Entry 8UV9 (electron microscopy, 2.80 A resolution); this record covers chains A and B of the 4 polymer chains in the assembly.

[Chain A (and B)]
Name: CTP synthase
Organism: Mycobacterium tuberculosis
Notes: chain B of this document is another copy of the same molecule, construct and numbering; everything in this record applies to it too
UniProt: A0A045H225 (A0A045H225_MYCTX); residue numbers follow UniProt; this construct covers 1-586
Amino-acid sequence (592 residues; each row starts with the number of its first residue):
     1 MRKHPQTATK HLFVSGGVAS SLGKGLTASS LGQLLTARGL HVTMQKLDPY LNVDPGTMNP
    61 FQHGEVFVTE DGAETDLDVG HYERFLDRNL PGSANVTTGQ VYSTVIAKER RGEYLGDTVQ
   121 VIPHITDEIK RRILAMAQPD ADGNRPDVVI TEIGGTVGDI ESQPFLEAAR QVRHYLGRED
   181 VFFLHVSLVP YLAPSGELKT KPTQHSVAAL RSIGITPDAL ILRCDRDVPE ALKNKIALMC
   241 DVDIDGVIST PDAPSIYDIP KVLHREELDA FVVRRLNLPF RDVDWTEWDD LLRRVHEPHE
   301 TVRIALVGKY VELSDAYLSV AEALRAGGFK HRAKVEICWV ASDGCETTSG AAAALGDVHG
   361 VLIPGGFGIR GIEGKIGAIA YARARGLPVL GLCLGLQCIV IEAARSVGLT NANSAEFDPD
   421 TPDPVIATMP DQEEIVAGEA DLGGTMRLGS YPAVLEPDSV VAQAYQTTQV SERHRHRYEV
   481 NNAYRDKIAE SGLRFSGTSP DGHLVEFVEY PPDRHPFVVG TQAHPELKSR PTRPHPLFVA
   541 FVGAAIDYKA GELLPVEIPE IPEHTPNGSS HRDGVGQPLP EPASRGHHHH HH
Not modelled in the structure: 1-4, 430-442, 553-592
Differences from the reference sequence: expression tag (587-592)
Ligand contacts:
  - glutamine (GLN): Gly365, Gly366, Phe367, Cys393, Leu394, Gln397, Glu416, Arg475, His476, Arg477, Tyr478, His524
  - Q2N (2-(4-fluorophenyl)-N-(4-pyridin-2-yl-1,3-thiazol-2-yl)ethanamide): Leu22, Gly23, Leu26, Thr27, His81, Arg223, Thr250, Pro251, Asp252, Ala253, Ser255, Ile256, Ile259, Leu318, Glu322, Arg325
  - UTP (uridine 5'-triphosphate), molecule 1: Ser20, Lys46, Asp48, Pro49, Tyr50, Gly154, Gly155, Glu161
  - UTP, molecule 2: Leu198, Lys199, Thr200, Lys201, Gln204, Lys235
Reported in the primary citation:
  - binding site for Q2N: Arg223, Ala253
  - mutagenesis - P194S (10-fold), H264R (2-fold): decreased catalytic activity
  - mutagenesis - P194S: unchanged catalytic activity on CTP

[Chain A / chain B interface]
Residue-residue contacts (47):
  Tyr50(A) - Thr118(B)
  Tyr50(A) - Val119(B)
  Leu51(A) - Val119(B)  hydrogen bond (backbone-backbone)
  Leu51(A) - Ile125(B)  hydrophobic
  Asn52(A) - Glu109(B)
  Asn52(A) - Asp117(B)  hydrogen bond (side chain-backbone)
  Asn52(A) - Thr118(B)
  Asn52(A) - Val119(B)  hydrogen bond (side chain-backbone)
  Val53(A) - Ile106(B)  hydrophobic
  Val53(A) - Glu109(B)  hydrogen bond (backbone-side chain)
  Val53(A) - Arg110(B)
  Asp54(A) - Arg110(B)  salt bridge
  Thr57(A) - Glu109(B)  hydrogen bond
  Thr57(A) - Arg110(B)
  Thr57(A) - Gly116(B)
  Met58(A) - Gly116(B)
  Met58(A) - Thr118(B)
  Asn59(A) - Gly116(B)
  His63(A) - Gly116(B)  hydrogen bond (side chain-backbone)
  His63(A) - Thr118(B)
  Gly99(A) - Ile106(B)
  Tyr102(A) - Tyr102(B)  hydrophobic
  Ile106(A) - Val53(B)  hydrophobic
  Ile106(A) - Gly99(B)
  Glu109(A) - Asn52(B)
  Glu109(A) - Val53(B)  hydrogen bond (side chain-backbone)
  Glu109(A) - Thr57(B)  hydrogen bond
  Arg110(A) - Val53(B)
  Arg110(A) - Asp54(B)  salt bridge
  Arg110(A) - Thr57(B)
  Gly116(A) - Thr57(B)
  Gly116(A) - Met58(B)
  Gly116(A) - Asn59(B)
  Gly116(A) - His63(B)  hydrogen bond (backbone-side chain)
  Asp117(A) - Asn52(B)  hydrogen bond (backbone-side chain)
  Thr118(A) - Tyr50(B)
  Thr118(A) - Asn52(B)
  Thr118(A) - Met58(B)
  Thr118(A) - His63(B)
  Val119(A) - Tyr50(B)
  Val119(A) - Leu51(B)  hydrogen bond (backbone-backbone)
  Val119(A) - Asn52(B)  hydrogen bond (backbone-side chain)
  Gln120(A) - Glu161(B)
  Val121(A) - Glu161(B)
  Ile125(A) - Leu51(B)  hydrophobic
  Glu161(A) - Gln120(B)
  Glu161(A) - Val121(B)
Other interface residues (no listed pair), chain A (27 interface residues in all): Gln62, Ser103, Val105, Ile122, Ile160
Other interface residues (no listed pair), chain B (27 interface residues in all): Gln62, Ser103, Val105, Ile122, Ile160

[Summary]
The chain A/chain B interface involves 27 residues from each chain; the contacts include 12 hydrogen bonds and
2 salt bridges. Polar contacts include Asp54(A)-Arg110(B), Asn52(A)-Asp117(B) and Asn52(A)-Val119(B). From the
paper: a binding site for Q2N at Arg223(A) and Ala253(A); P194S and H264R of chain A reduce catalytic
activity.
Chain A and chain B are both CTP synthase (Mycobacterium tuberculosis); the structure, M. tuberculosis CTP
synthase bound to inhibitor GSK1570606A, was determined by electron microscopy, deposited together with 8UV4,
8UV8 and 8UVA.
